PDB entry 4PXN | X-ray diffraction, 2.94 A resolution | chains A and B

Chain A (and B):
Name: Uncharacterized protein
From: Zea mays
Notes: chain B of this document is another copy of the same molecule, construct and numbering; everything in this record applies to it too
UniProt: C0PHD8 (C0PHD8_MAIZE); numbering as in UniProt (aligned over 1-509)
Sequence (525 residues; numbered -15 to 509; the number before each row is that of its first residue; numbers below 1 keep their minus sign (Met-15 is residue -15)):
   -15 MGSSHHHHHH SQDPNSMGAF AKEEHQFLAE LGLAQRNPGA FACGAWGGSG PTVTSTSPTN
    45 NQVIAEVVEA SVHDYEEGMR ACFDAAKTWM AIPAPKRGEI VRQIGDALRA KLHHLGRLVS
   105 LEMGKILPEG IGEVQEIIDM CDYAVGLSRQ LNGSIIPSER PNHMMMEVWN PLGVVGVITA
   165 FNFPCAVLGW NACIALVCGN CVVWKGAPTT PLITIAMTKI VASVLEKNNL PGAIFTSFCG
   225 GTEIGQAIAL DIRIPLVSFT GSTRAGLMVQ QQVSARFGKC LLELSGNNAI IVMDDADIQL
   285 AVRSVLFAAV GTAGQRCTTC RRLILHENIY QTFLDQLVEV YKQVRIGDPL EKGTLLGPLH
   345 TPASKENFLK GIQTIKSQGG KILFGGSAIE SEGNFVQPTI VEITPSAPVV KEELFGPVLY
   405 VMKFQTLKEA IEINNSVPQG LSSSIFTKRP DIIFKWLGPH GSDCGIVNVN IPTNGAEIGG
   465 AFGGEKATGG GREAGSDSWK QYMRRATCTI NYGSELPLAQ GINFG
Disordered / not traced: -15 to 5, 504-509
Construct notes: initiating methionine (-15); expression tag (-14 to 0)
Residues lining bound ligands: NAD (nicotinamide-adenine-dinucleotide): Ile162, Thr163, Ala164, Phe165, Asn166, Phe167, Val171, Lys189, Gly190, Ala191, Pro192, Gly225, Thr226, Gly229, Gln230, Phe243, Thr244, Gly245, Ser246, Ala249, Met252, Val253, Glu267, Leu268, Ser269, Gly270, Cys301, Glu397, Phe399, Leu425, Phe466, Thr472, Glu477

Interface between chain A and chain B:
Pairs across the interface (22):
  Arg86(A) with Arg93(B); Asp126(B)
  Arg93(A) with Arg86(B)
  Asp123(A) with Arg133(B), salt bridge
  Asp126(A) with Arg86(B); Val129(B)
  Tyr127(A) with Gly130(B); Arg133(B); Gln134(B), hydrogen bond
  Val129(A) with Asp126(B)
  Gly130(A) with Tyr127(B)
  Arg133(A) with Tyr127(B); Glu461(B), salt bridge; Ile462(B)
  Gln134(A) with Tyr127(B); Gln134(B), hydrogen bond
  Met148(A) with Phe438(B), hydrophobic
  Phe438(A) with Met148(B), hydrophobic; Tyr496(B), hydrophobic
  Glu461(A) with Arg133(B), salt bridge
  Ile462(A) with Arg133(B)
  Tyr496(A) with Phe438(B), hydrophobic
Interface residues without a listed pair, chain A (17 interface residues in all): Glu83, Gly463, Ile494
Interface residues without a listed pair, chain B (17 interface residues in all): Glu83, Asp123, Gly463, Ile494

In short:
Chain A and chain B each contribute 17 residues to their interface; the contacts include 2 hydrogen bonds and
3 salt bridges. Polar pairs include Asp123(A)-Arg133(B), Arg133(A)-Glu461(B) and Tyr127(A)-Gln134(B). Bound to
chain A: NAD.
Chain A and chain B are both Uncharacterized protein (Zea mays); the structure, Structure of Zm ALDH7 in
complex with NAD, was determined by X-ray diffraction, deposited together with 4PXL and 4PZ2.
